3ETX - chain A; structure by X-ray diffraction, 3.00 A resolution.

== Chain A ==
Protein: Adhesin A
From: Fusobacterium nucleatum
UniProtKB: Q5I6B0 (Q5I6B0_FUSNU); residues 1-111 here correspond to UniProt positions 19-129 (UniProt number = residue number + 18)
Chain sequence (119 residues; row label = number of the first residue in the row):
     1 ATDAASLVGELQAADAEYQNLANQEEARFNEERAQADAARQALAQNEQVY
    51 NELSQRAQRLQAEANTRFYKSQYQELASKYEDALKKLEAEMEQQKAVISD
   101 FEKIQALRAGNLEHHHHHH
Not modelled in the structure: 1-4, 111-119
Sequence notes: engineered mutation Ala14 (Leu32 in Q5I6B0); expression tag (112-119)
Reported in the primary citation:
  - mutagenesis - L76A: abolished binding to OKF6/Tert cells

== In short ==
The paper reports that L76A abolishes binding to OKF6/Tert cells.
Chain A is Adhesin A (Fusobacterium nucleatum); the structure, Crystal structure of bacterial adhesin FadA
L14A mutant, was determined by X-ray diffraction, deposited together with 3ETW, 3ETY and 3ETZ.
